Entry 9I0Y (electron microscopy, 2.74 A resolution); this record covers chains P and Z of the 48 polymer chains in the assembly.

== Chain P (and Z) ==
Molecule: DUF3992 domain-containing protein
Source organism: Bacillus thuringiensis serovar kurstaki
Notes: chain Z of this document is another copy of the same molecule, construct and numbering; everything in this record applies to it too
UniProtKB: A0AAX0C2P3 (A0AAX0C2P3_BACTK); residue numbers follow UniProt; this construct covers 1-122
Amino-acid sequence (122 residues; row label = number of the first residue in the row):
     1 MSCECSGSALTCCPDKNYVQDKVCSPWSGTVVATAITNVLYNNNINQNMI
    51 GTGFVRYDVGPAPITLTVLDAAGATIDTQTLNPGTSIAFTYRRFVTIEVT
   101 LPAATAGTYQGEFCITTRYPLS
Disordered / not traced: 1-8

== How chain P and chain Z interact ==
Pairs across the interface - 10 pairs, chain P then chain Z:
  Ala9(P) - Gln20(Z)  hydrogen bond (backbone-side chain)
  Ala9(P) - Thr116(Z)  hydrogen bond (backbone-side chain)
  Leu10(P) - Gln20(Z)
  Thr11(P) - Lys22(Z)  hydrogen bond (backbone-side chain)
  Cys12(P) - Thr52(Z)
  Cys12(P) - Phe54(Z)
  Cys12(P) - Cys114(Z)  disulfide
  Cys12(P) - Ile115(Z)  hydrogen bond (side chain-backbone)
  Cys12(P) - Thr116(Z)
  Pro14(P) - Arg56(Z)
Other interface residues (no listed pair), chain Z (9 interface residues in all): Gly53
Cross-chain cystine bridges: Cys12(P)-Cys114(Z)

== In short ==
Chain P and chain Z form an interface of 5 and 9 residues respectively, with 1 disulfide bond and 4 hydrogen
bonds. Polar pairs include Ala9(P)-Gln20(Z), Ala9(P)-Thr116(Z) and Thr11(P)-Lys22(Z).
Chain P and chain Z are both DUF3992 domain-containing protein (Bacillus thuringiensis serovar kurstaki); the
structure, Recombinant Ena2A fibers, was determined by electron microscopy, deposited together with 9H38 and
9H3D.
